2FHG - chains H and E of the 28 polymer chains in the assembly; structure by X-ray diffraction, 3.23 A resolution.

Chain H (and E):
Molecule: proteasome, beta subunit
Source organism: Mycobacterium tuberculosis
Notes: chain E of this document is another copy of the same molecule, construct and numbering; everything in this record applies to it too
Amino-acid sequence (240 residues; numbered 301 to 540; the number before each row is that of its first residue):
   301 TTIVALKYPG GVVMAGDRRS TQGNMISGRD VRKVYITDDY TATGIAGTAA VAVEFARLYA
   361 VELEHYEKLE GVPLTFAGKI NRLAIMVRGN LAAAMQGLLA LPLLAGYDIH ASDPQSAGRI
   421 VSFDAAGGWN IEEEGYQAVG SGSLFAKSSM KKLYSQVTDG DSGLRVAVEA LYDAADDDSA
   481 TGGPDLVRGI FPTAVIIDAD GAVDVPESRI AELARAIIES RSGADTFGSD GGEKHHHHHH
Disordered / not traced: 523-540
Sequence notes: expression tag (535-540)

Interface between chain H and chain E:
Contacting residue pairs - 20 pairs, chain H then chain E:
  L444(H) - L444(E)  hydrophobic
  L444(H) - F445(E)  hydrophobic
  F445(H) - L444(E)  hydrophobic
  F445(H) - S448(E)
  S448(H) - F445(E)
  S448(H) - S448(E)
  S449(H) - K452(E)
  K451(H) - D473(E)  salt bridge
  K451(H) - D476(E)  salt bridge
  K451(H) - D477(E)  salt bridge
  K452(H) - S449(E)
  K452(H) - K452(E)
  K452(H) - D473(E)  salt bridge
  K452(H) - R521(E)
  L453(H) - K452(E)
  D473(H) - K451(E)  salt bridge
  D473(H) - K452(E)  salt bridge
  D476(H) - K451(E)  salt bridge
  D477(H) - K451(E)  salt bridge
  R521(H) - K452(E)
Interface residues without a listed pair, chain E (11 interface residues in all): L453

Summary:
Chain H and chain E each contribute 11 residues to their interface, with 8 salt bridges. Polar pairs include
K451(H)-D473(E), K451(H)-D476(E) and K451(H)-D477(E).
Chain H and chain E are both proteasome, beta subunit (Mycobacterium tuberculosis); the structure, Crystal
Structure of Mycobacterial Tuberculosis Proteasome, was determined by X-ray diffraction (same publication as
2FHH).
